Entry 8OQQ (X-ray diffraction, 2.59 A resolution); this record covers chains B and C of the 4 polymer chains in the assembly.

Chain B:
Protein: 3-hydroxyacyl-CoA dehydrogenase
Organism: Mycobacterium tuberculosis H37Rv
Notes: EC 1.1.1.35
UniProtKB: O53872 (O53872_MYCTU); numbering as in UniProt (aligned over 1-720)
Sequence (736 residues; row label = number of the first residue in the row; numbers below 1 keep their minus sign (Met-15 is residue -15)):
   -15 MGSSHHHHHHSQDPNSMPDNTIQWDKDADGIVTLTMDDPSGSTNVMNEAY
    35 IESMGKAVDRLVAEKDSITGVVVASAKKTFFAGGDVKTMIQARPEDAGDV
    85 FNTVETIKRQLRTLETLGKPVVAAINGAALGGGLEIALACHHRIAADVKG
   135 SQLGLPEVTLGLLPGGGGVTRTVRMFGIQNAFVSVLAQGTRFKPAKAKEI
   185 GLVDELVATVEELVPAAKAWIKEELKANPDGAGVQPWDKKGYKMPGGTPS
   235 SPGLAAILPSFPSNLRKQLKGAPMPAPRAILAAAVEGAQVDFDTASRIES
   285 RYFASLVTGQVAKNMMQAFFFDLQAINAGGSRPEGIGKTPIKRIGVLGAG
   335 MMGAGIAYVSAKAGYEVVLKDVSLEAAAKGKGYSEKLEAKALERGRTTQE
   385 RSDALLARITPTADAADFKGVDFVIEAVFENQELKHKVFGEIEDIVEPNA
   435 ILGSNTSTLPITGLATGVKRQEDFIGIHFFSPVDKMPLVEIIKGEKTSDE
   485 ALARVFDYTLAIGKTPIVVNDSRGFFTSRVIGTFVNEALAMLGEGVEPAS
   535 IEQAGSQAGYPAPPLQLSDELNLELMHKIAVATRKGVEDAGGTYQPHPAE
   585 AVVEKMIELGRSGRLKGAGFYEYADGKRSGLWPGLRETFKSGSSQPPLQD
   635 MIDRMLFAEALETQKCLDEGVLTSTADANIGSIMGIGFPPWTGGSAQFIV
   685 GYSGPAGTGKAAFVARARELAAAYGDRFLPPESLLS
Disordered / not traced: -15, -8 to 0
Construct notes: initiating methionine (-15); expression tag (-14 to 0)
Residues lining bound ligands:
  - 2-fluoranyl-5-sulfo-benzoic acid (VWE), molecule 1: Ala66, Gly67, Gly68, Leu114, Gly115, Pro140, Glu141, Thr143, Leu144, Arg175, Phe303, Phe304, Gln308
  - 2-fluoranyl-5-sulfo-benzoic acid (VWE), molecule 2: Asn556, Glu558, Ser596, Leu599, Lys600

Chain C:
Protein: Putative acyltransferase Rv0859
Organism: Mycobacterium tuberculosis H37Rv
Notes: EC 2.3.1.-
UniProtKB: O53871 (Y0859_MYCTU); residue numbers follow UniProt; this construct covers 1-403
Sequence (403 residues; numbered 1 to 403; the number before each row is that of its first residue):
     1 MSEEAFIYEAIRTPRGKQKNGSLHEVKPLSLVVGLIDELRKRHPDLDENL
    51 ISDVILGCVSPVGDQGGDIARAAVLASGMPVTSGGVQLNRFCASGLEAVN
   101 TAAQKVRSGWDDLVLAGGVESMSRVPMGSDGGAMGLDPATNYDVMFVPQS
   151 IGADLIATIEGFSREDVDAYALRSQQKAAEAWSGGYFAKSVVPVRDQNGL
   201 LILDHDEHMRPDTTKEGLAKLKPAFEGLAALGGFDDVALQKYHWVEKINH
   251 VHTGGNSSGIVDGAALVMIGSAAAGKLQGLTPRARIVATATSGADPVIML
   301 TGPTPATRKVLDRAGLTVDDIDLFELNEAFASVVLKFQKDLNIPDEKLNV
   351 NGGAIAMGHPLGATGAMILGTMVDELERRNARRALITLCIGGGMGVATII
   401 ERV
Disordered / not traced: 1, 224-228

Interface between chain B and chain C:
Contacting residue pairs - 46 pairs, chain B then chain C:
  Ala239(B) - Leu136(C)
  Ala240(B) - Leu231(C)
  Ile241(B) - Leu231(C)  hydrophobic
  Leu242(B) - Leu136(C)  hydrophobic
  Pro243(B) - Gly135(C)
  Pro243(B) - Leu136(C)
  Pro243(B) - Asn141(C)  hydrogen bond (backbone-side chain)
  Ser244(B) - Leu231(C)
  Ser244(B) - Phe234(C)
  Pro246(B) - Pro138(C)  hydrophobic
  Pro246(B) - Asn141(C)
  Pro246(B) - Tyr142(C)
  Ser247(B) - Gly232(C)
  Ser247(B) - Phe234(C)
  Ser247(B) - Val237(C)
  Asn248(B) - Leu231(C)
  Asn248(B) - Gly232(C)
  Asn248(B) - Gly233(C)
  Arg250(B) - Tyr142(C)  hydrogen bond (side chain-backbone)
  Arg250(B) - Met145(C)
  Arg250(B) - Val237(C)
  Arg250(B) - Gln240(C)  hydrogen bond (backbone-side chain)
  Lys251(B) - Gly233(C)
  Lys251(B) - Asp236(C)
  Leu253(B) - Tyr142(C)
  Lys254(B) - Gln240(C)
  Gly255(B) - Gln240(C)
  Arg262(B) - Ala139(C)
  Arg262(B) - Tyr142(C)
  Arg262(B) - Asp143(C)  salt bridge
  Leu265(B) - Pro138(C)  hydrophobic
  Val269(B) - Pro138(C)  hydrophobic
  Glu270(B) - Asp137(C)
  Tyr286(B) - Ala139(C)
  Ala533(B) - His243(C)
  Ala533(B) - Trp244(C)
  Ala533(B) - Glu246(C)
  Ser534(B) - His243(C)  hydrogen bond
  Ser534(B) - Trp244(C)  hydrogen bond (side chain-backbone)
  Gln537(B) - Leu239(C)
  Gln537(B) - Gln240(C)
  Gln537(B) - His243(C)
  Gln541(B) - Gln240(C)  hydrogen bond (side chain-backbone)
  Gly614(B) - Glu246(C)
  Leu615(B) - Glu246(C)  hydrogen bond (backbone-side chain)
  Leu632(B) - His243(C)
Other interface residues (no listed pair), chain B (31 interface residues in all): Pro233, Leu249, Ala256, Ala266, Glu531
Other interface residues (no listed pair), chain C (22 interface residues in all): Phe146, Val245

Summary:
31 residues of chain B face 22 of chain C across their interface, with 7 hydrogen bonds and 1 salt bridge.
Polar contacts include Arg262(B)-Asp143(C), Pro243(B)-Asn141(C) and Arg250(B)-Tyr142(C). Chain B binds
2-fluoranyl-5-sulfo-benzoic acid.
Chain B is 3-hydroxyacyl-CoA dehydrogenase and chain C is Putative acyltransferase Rv0859, both from
Mycobacterium tuberculosis H37Rv; the structure, Structure of Mycobacterium tuberculosis beta-oxidation
trifunctional enzyme in complex with Fragment-M-79, was determined by X-ray diffraction (same publication as
8OPU, 8OPV, 8OPW, 8OPX, 8OPY, 8OQL and 10 further entries).
